Entry 8Q3K (electron microscopy, 2.92 A resolution); this record covers chains C and J of the 8 polymer chains in the assembly.

# Chain C
Name: DNA-directed RNA polymerase RPB3-11 homolog
Organism: African swine fever virus BA71V
UniProt: Q65184 (RPB3_ASFB7); residue numbers follow UniProt; this construct covers 1-359
Sequence (359 residues; each row starts with the number of its first residue):
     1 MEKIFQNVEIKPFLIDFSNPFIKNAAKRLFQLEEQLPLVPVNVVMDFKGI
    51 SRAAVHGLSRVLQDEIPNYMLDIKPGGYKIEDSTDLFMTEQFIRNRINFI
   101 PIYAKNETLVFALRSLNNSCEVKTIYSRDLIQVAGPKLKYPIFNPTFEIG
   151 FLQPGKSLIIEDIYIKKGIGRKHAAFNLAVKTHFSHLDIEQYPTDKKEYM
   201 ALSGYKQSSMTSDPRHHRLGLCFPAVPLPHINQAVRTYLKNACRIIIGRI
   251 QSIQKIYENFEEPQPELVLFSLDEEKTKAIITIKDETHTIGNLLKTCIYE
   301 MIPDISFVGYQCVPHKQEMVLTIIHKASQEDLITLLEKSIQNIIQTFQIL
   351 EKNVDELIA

# Chain J
Name: DNA-directed RNA polymerase RPB10 homolog
Organism: African swine fever virus BA71V
UniProt: P42488 (RPB10_ASFB7); numbering as in UniProt (aligned over 1-80)
Sequence (80 residues; row label = number of the first residue in the row):
     1 MLIPVVCFTCGFPIGTYAAIFDKARTEYIKTKMDGTLPQNIPLDASLQIE
    51 LKDLITALGIPMRVCCRTHLITTLDYRKYY
Bound ions: Zn2+: Cys7, Cys10, Cys65, Cys66
Curated features (UniProtKB/Swiss-Prot):
  - binding site (Zn(2+)): Cys7, Cys10, Cys65, Cys66

# How chain C and chain J interact
Contacting residue pairs (61):
  Phe13(C) - Phe12(J)  hydrophobic
  Phe13(C) - Gly59(J)
  Phe13(C) - Pro61(J)  hydrophobic
  Leu14(C) - Leu58(J)
  Leu14(C) - Gly59(J)
  Ile15(C) - Tyr17(J)  hydrophobic
  Ile15(C) - Ala57(J)
  Ile15(C) - Leu58(J)
  Asp16(C) - Ala57(J)  hydrogen bond (backbone-backbone)
  Asn19(C) - Ala57(J)
  Phe21(C) - Ala24(J)
  Phe21(C) - Glu27(J)
  Phe21(C) - Tyr28(J)  hydrophobic
  Phe21(C) - Thr31(J)
  Phe21(C) - Leu54(J)  hydrophobic
  Ile22(C) - Ala24(J)  hydrophobic
  Ile22(C) - Leu54(J)  hydrophobic
  Ile22(C) - Leu58(J)  hydrophobic
  Ala25(C) - Ile20(J)
  Ala25(C) - Lys23(J)
  Ala25(C) - Ala24(J)
  Ala26(C) - Ile20(J)  hydrophobic
  Arg28(C) - Lys23(J)
  Leu29(C) - Ala19(J)  hydrophobic
  Leu29(C) - Ile20(J)
  Phe30(C) - Ala19(J)  hydrophobic
  Phe30(C) - Ile20(J)  hydrophobic
  Leu36(C) - Thr16(J)
  Pro40(C) - Phe12(J)  hydrophobic
  Pro40(C) - Tyr17(J)
  Phe87(C) - Met1(J)  hydrophobic
  Phe87(C) - Tyr76(J)
  Arg96(C) - Leu2(J)
  Arg96(C) - Ile3(J)  hydrogen bond (side chain-backbone)
  Arg96(C) - Pro4(J)
  Arg96(C) - Val5(J)
  Phe99(C) - Val5(J)
  Phe99(C) - Val6(J)
  Ile100(C) - Val5(J)
  Pro101(C) - Pro13(J)  hydrophobic
  Val122(C) - Tyr80(J)
  Thr124(C) - Arg77(J)
  Asn144(C) - Thr16(J)
  Thr146(C) - Thr16(J)  hydrogen bond (side chain-backbone)
  Phe147(C) - Val5(J)  hydrophobic
  Phe147(C) - Gly15(J)
  Phe147(C) - Thr16(J)
  Glu148(C) - Leu2(J)
  Glu148(C) - Ala19(J)
  Glu148(C) - Arg77(J)  salt bridge
  Phe151(C) - Met1(J)  hydrophobic
  Phe151(C) - Leu2(J)  hydrophobic
  Phe151(C) - Tyr76(J)  hydrophobic
  Phe151(C) - Arg77(J)
  Gln153(C) - Tyr80(J)  hydrogen bond
  Val180(C) - Cys10(J)  hydrophobic
  Val180(C) - Arg63(J)
  Lys181(C) - Arg63(J)  hydrogen bond (backbone-side chain)
  Thr182(C) - Arg63(J)
  Cys222(C) - Phe12(J)  hydrophobic
  Pro224(C) - Pro13(J)
Other interface residues (no listed pair), chain C (38 interface residues in all): Leu32, Met88, Phe92, Tyr126, Gly150, Pro154
Other interface residues (no listed pair), chain J (30 interface residues in all): Gly11, Ala18

# Summary
The interface between chain C and chain J involves 38 residues on one side and 30 on the other, with 5
hydrogen bonds and 1 salt bridge. Among the polar pairs are Glu148(C)-Arg77(J), Arg96(C)-Ile3(J) and
Thr146(C)-Thr16(J).
Here chain C is DNA-directed RNA polymerase RPB3-11 homolog and chain J is DNA-directed RNA polymerase RPB10
homolog, both from African swine fever virus BA71V. Entry 8Q3K (The open state of the ASFV apo-RNA polymerase)
was determined by electron microscopy, deposited together with 8Q3B.
